6CNP - chains A and C of the 3 polymer chains in the assembly; structure by X-ray diffraction, 2.10 A resolution.

Chain A:
Protein: Methyl-CpG-binding domain protein 2
From: Homo sapiens
UniProt: Q9UBB5 (MBD2_HUMAN); residue numbers follow UniProt; this construct covers 143-220
Sequence (96 residues; row label = number of the first residue in the row):
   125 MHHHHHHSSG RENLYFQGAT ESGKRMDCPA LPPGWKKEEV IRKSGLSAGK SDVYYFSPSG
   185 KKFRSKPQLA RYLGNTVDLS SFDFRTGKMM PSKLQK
Disordered / not traced: 125-147, 216-220
Sequence notes: initiating methionine (125); expression tag (126-142)
Metal / ion sites: Ca2+: Pro-153, Leu-155 (shared with 1 residue of chain D)
UniProt features mapped onto this chain:
  - modified residue: Ser-181 (Phosphoserine)
What the authors report for this chain:
  - binding site for the 12-nt DNA strand (chain C): Arg-166, Tyr-178
  - binding site for the 12-nt DNA strand: Arg-188
  - mutagenesis - R166A, R188A (about 4-fold): decreased binding to mCA

Chain C:
Molecule: 12-nt DNA strand
Sequence (12 nucleotides; row label = number of the first residue in the row):
     1 GCCACCGGTG GC
Modified / non-standard residues: 5CM (5-methyl-2'-deoxy-cytidine-5'-monophosphate) at position 6

How chain A and chain C interact:
Pairs across the interface (14; chain A residue first):
  Arg-166(A) / 5CM_6(C)  phosphate contact
  Arg-166(A) / DG7(C)  hydrogen bond to the base
  Lys-167(A) / 5CM_6(C)  hydrogen bond to the phosphate
  Ser-168(A) / 5CM_6(C)  hydrogen bond to the phosphate
  Gly-169(A) / 5CM_6(C)  phosphate contact
  Gly-169(A) / DG7(C)  phosphate contact
  Leu-170(A) / DG7(C)  hydrogen bond to the phosphate
  Ser-171(A) / 5CM_6(C)  sugar contact
  Ser-171(A) / DG7(C)  hydrogen bond to the phosphate
  Asp-176(A) / 5CM_6(C)  base contact
  Tyr-178(A) / 5CM_6(C)  base contact
  Lys-186(A) / DA4(C)  salt bridge to the phosphate
  Arg-188(A) / DC5(C)  base contact
  Arg-188(A) / 5CM_6(C)  base contact
Other interface residues (no listed pair), chain A (11 interface residues in all): Val-164
Other interface residues (no listed pair), chain C (5 interface residues in all): DC3

In short:
11 residues of chain A face 5 of chain C across their interface, with 5 hydrogen bonds and 1 salt bridge.
Among the polar pairs are Arg-166(A)/DG7(C), Lys-167(A)/5CM_6(C) and Ser-168(A)/5CM_6(C). From the paper: a
binding site for the 12-nt DNA strand (chain C) at Arg-166(A) and Tyr-178(A); R166A and R188A of chain A
reduce binding to mCA.
Here chain A is Methyl-CpG-binding domain protein 2 (Homo sapiens) and chain C is a 12-nt DNA strand. Entry
6CNP (Crystal structure of MBD2 complex with methylated CpG island) was determined by X-ray diffraction,
deposited together with 6CNQ, 6C1A, 6C1T, 6C1U and 6C1V.
